PDB entry 4S0R | X-ray diffraction, 3.50 A resolution | chains D and Y of the 28 polymer chains in the assembly

# Chain D
Name: Glutamine synthetase
Source organism: Bacillus subtilis
Notes: EC 6.3.1.2
Reference sequence: P12425 (GLNA_BACSU); numbering as in UniProt (aligned over 1-444)
Sequence (447 residues; numbered -2 to 444; the number before each row is that of its first residue; numbers below 1 keep their minus sign (Gly-2 is residue -2)):
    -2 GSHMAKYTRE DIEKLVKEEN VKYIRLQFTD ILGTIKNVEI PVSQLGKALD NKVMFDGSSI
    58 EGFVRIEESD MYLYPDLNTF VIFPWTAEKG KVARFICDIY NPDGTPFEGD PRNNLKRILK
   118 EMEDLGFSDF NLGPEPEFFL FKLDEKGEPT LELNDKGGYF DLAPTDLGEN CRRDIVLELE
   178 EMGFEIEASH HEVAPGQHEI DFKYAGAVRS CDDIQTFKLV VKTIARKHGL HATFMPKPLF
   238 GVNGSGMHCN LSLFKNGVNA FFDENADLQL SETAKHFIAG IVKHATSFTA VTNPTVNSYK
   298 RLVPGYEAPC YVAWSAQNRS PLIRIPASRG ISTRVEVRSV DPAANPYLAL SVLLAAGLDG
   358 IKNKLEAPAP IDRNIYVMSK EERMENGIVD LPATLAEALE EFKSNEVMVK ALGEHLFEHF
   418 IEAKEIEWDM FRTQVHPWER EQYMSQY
Construct notes: expression tag (-2 to 0)
Ion coordination: Mg2+ site 1: Glu65 (shared with 2 residues of chain H); Mg2+ site 2: Glu132, Glu196; Mg2+ site 3: Glu132, Glu333 (shared with 1 residue of chain F); Mg2+ site 4 near Lys400 (its only coordinating residue here)
Residues lining bound ligands: glutamine (GLN): Glu134, Glu189, Val190, Gln194, Glu196, Asn240, Gly241, Ser242, Gly243, His245, Arg298, Tyr303, Glu304, Ala305
What the authors report for this chain:
  - catalytic residues: Glu304 (citing earlier work)

# Chain Y
Name: TnrA peptide
Sequence (15 residues; numbered 746 to 760; the number before each row is that of its first residue):
   746 KMLEGQNAHF RYKNR

# How chain D and chain Y interact
Residue-residue contacts - 12 pairs, chain D then chain Y:
  Phe60(D) - Gln751(Y)  hydrogen bond (backbone-side chain)
  Phe60(D) - His754(Y)  hydrogen bond (backbone-side chain)
  Phe60(D) - Phe755(Y)  hydrophobic
  Phe60(D) - Lys758(Y)
  Val61(D) - Gln751(Y)
  Val61(D) - Phe755(Y)  hydrophobic
  Arg62(D) - Gln751(Y)
  Arg62(D) - His754(Y)  hydrogen bond
  Ile63(D) - Met747(Y)  hydrophobic
  Ile63(D) - Gln751(Y)
  Ile423(D) - Phe755(Y)  hydrophobic
  Met427(D) - Asn759(Y)  hydrogen bond
Interface residues without a listed pair, chain D (8 interface residues in all): Leu29, Gly59
The authors on this interface:
  - hot spots on chain D (mutagenesis) - E424K: abolished binding to TnrA
  - hot spots on chain D (mutagenesis) - G59R: abolished binding to TnrA (citing earlier work)

# Overview
8 residues of chain D and 6 residues of chain Y are in contact; the contacts include 4 hydrogen bonds. Polar
contacts include Phe60(D)-Gln751(Y), Phe60(D)-His754(Y) and Arg62(D)-His754(Y). Bound to chain D: glutamine.
Glu132(D) and Glu196(D) coordinate Mg2+ site 2. From the paper: the catalytic residue Glu304(D); E424K and
G59R of chain D abolish binding to TnrA.
Here chain D is Glutamine synthetase (Bacillus subtilis) and chain Y is TnrA peptide. Entry 4S0R (Structure of
GS-TnrA complex) was determined by X-ray diffraction together with 4RX6, 4R22, 4R24, 4R25 and 4R4E from the
same study.
